PDB entry 8WYF | electron microscopy, 2.85 A resolution | chains C and D of the 5 polymer chains in the assembly

[Chain C (and D)]
Molecule: SIR2 family protein
Organism: Bacillus subtilis
Notes: chain D of this document is another copy of the same molecule, construct and numbering; everything in this record applies to it too
Chain sequence (1005 residues; row label = number of the first residue in the row):
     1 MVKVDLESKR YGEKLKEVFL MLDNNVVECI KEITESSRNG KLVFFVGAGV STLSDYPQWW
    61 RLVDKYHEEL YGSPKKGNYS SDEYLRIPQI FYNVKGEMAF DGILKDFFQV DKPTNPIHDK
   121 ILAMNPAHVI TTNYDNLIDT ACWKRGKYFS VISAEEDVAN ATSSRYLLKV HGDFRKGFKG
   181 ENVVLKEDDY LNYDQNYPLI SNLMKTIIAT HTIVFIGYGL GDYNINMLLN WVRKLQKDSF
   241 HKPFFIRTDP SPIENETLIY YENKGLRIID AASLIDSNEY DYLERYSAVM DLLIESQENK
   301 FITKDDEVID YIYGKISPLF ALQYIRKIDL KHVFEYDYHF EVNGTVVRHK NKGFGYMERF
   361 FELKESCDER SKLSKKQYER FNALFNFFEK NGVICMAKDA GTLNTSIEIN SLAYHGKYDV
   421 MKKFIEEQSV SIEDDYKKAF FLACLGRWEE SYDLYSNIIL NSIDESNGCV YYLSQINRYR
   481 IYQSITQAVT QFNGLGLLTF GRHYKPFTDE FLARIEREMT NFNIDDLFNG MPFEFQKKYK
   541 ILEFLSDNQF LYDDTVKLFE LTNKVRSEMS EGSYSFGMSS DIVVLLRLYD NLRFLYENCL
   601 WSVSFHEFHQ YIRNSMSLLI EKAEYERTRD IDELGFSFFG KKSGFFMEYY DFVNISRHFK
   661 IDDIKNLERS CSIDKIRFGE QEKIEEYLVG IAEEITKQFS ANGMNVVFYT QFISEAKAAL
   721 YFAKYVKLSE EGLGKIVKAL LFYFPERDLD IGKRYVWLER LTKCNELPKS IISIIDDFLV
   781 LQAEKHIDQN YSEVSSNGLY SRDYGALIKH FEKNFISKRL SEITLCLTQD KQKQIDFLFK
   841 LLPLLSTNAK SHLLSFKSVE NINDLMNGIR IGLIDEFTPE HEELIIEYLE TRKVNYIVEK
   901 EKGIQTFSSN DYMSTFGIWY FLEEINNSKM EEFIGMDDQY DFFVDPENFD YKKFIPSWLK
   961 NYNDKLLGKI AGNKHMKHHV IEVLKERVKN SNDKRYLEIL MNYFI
Not modelled in the structure: 1-22, 75-78, 298-1005 (chain D: 1-25, 75-78, 298-1005)
Ligand contacts: NAD (nicotinamide-adenine-dinucleotide): Ala48, Gly49, Thr52, Leu53, Gln58, Trp60, Tyr79, Tyr84, Gly217, Tyr218, Gly219, Thr248, Asp249, Tyr282, Tyr286
From the paper describing this entry:
  - catalytic residues: His171 (citing earlier work)
  - mutagenesis - W59A, N133A, D135A, H171A, Y282A: decreased catalytic activity
  - mutagenesis - T52A, W60A, D188A, T248A: unchanged growth
  - mutagenesis - T52A, W60A, T248A: unchanged catalytic activity
  - mutagenesis - Y282A: decreased growth
  - catalytic residues: Asn133

[How chain C and chain D interact]
Residue-residue contacts (32):
  Lys41(C) - Ala159(D)
  Lys41(C) - Ala161(D)  hydrogen bond (side chain-backbone)
  Glu155(C) - Gln236(D)
  Glu156(C) - Gln236(D)
  Ala159(C) - Ala209(D)
  Ala159(C) - Ser239(D)
  Ala159(C) - Phe240(D)  hydrophobic
  Ala159(C) - His241(D)  hydrogen bond (backbone-side chain)
  Tyr166(C) - Thr210(D)
  Pro198(C) - Leu235(D)  hydrophobic
  Leu199(C) - Ala209(D)  hydrophobic
  Leu199(C) - Leu235(D)  hydrophobic
  Leu199(C) - Ser239(D)
  Asn202(C) - Asn202(D)
  Asn202(C) - Lys205(D)
  Asn202(C) - Thr206(D)  hydrogen bond (backbone-side chain)
  Leu203(C) - Thr206(D)
  Lys205(C) - Asn202(D)
  Thr206(C) - Asn202(D)  hydrogen bond (side chain-backbone)
  Thr206(C) - Leu203(D)
  Thr206(C) - Thr206(D)  hydrogen bond
  Ala209(C) - Leu199(D)  hydrophobic
  Thr210(C) - Tyr166(D)
  Trp231(C) - Asn202(D)
  Leu235(C) - Pro198(D)  hydrophobic
  Leu235(C) - Leu199(D)  hydrophobic
  Gln236(C) - Glu155(D)
  Gln236(C) - Glu156(D)  hydrogen bond
  Ser239(C) - Glu155(D)
  Ser239(C) - Ala159(D)
  Ser239(C) - Leu199(D)
  His241(C) - Ala159(D)
Also at the interface, not in a pair above, chain C (21 interface residues in all): Val158, Lys234, Phe240
Also at the interface, not in a pair above, chain D (20 interface residues in all): Val158, Trp231

[Summary]
The interface between chain C and chain D involves 21 residues on one side and 20 on the other; the contacts
include 6 hydrogen bonds. Polar pairs include Lys41(C)-Ala161(D), Ala159(C)-His241(D) and Asn202(C)-Thr206(D).
The paper reports catalytic residues His171(C) and Asn133(C); W59A, N133A and D135A of chain C, among others,
reduce catalytic activity; 9 substitutions were tested in all.
Both chains are SIR2 family protein (Bacillus subtilis). Entry 8WYF (Cryo-EM structure of DSR2-DSAD1-NAD+
(partial) complex) was determined by electron microscopy together with 8WYA, 8WYB, 8WYC, 8WYD and 8WYE from
the same study.
